PDB entry 2Q2U | X-ray diffraction, 3.00 A resolution | chains F and A of the 3 polymer chains in the assembly

# Chain F
Molecule: 21-nt DNA/RNA hybrid strand
Sequence (21 nucleotides; each row starts with the number of its first residue):
    22 ATTGCGACCCCACTATCGGAA
Modified / non-standard residues: OMC (o2'-methylycytidine-5'-monophosphate) at position 30

# Chain A
Molecule: Chlorella virus DNA ligase
Organism: Paramecium bursaria Chlorella virus 1
UniProt: O41026 (O41026_PBCV1); residues 1-298 here = UniProt positions 1-298
Sequence (319 residues; each row starts with the number of its first residue; numbers below 1 keep their minus sign (Met-20 is residue -20)):
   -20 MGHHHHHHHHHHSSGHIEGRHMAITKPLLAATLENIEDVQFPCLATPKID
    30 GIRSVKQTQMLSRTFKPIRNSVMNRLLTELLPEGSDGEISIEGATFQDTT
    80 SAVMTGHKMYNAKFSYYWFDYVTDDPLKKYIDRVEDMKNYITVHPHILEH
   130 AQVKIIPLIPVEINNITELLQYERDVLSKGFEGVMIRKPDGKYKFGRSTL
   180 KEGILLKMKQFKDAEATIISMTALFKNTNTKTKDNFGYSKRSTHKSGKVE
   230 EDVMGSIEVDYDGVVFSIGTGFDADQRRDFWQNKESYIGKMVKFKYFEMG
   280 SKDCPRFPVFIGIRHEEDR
Disordered / not traced: -20 to 0, 294-298
Differences from the reference sequence: expression tag (-20 to 0)

# Chain F / chain A interface
Residue-residue contacts (43; chain F residue first):
  DG27(F) with Ser221(A), phosphate contact; Thr222(A), sugar contact; His223(A), phosphate contact; Lys224(A), hydrogen bond to the phosphate
  DA28(F) with Ser221(A), hydrogen bond to the phosphate; Thr222(A), hydrogen bond to the phosphate; His223(A), phosphate contact
  DC29(F) with Lys45(A), salt bridge to the phosphate; Met83(A), phosphate contact; Lys219(A), salt bridge to the phosphate
  OMC_30(F) with Ile31(A), phosphate contact; Ser41(A), hydrogen bond to the phosphate; Thr43(A), hydrogen bond to the phosphate; Lys45(A), phosphate contact; Phe75(A), base contact; Thr79(A), base contact; Met83(A), sugar contact
  DC31(F) with Gly30(A), sugar contact; Arg32(A), hydrogen bond to the phosphate; Arg42(A), salt bridge to the phosphate; Phe75(A), sugar contact; Phe286(A), base contact
  DC32(F) with Lys27(A), salt bridge to the phosphate; Glu161(A), phosphate contact; Lys186(A), sugar contact; Lys188(A), hydrogen bond to the phosphate; Phe286(A), sugar contact
  DA33(F) with Thr11(A), phosphate contact; Lys186(A), salt bridge to the phosphate; Lys188(A), salt bridge to the phosphate; Phe190(A), phosphate contact; Thr249(A), hydrogen bond to the base; Val288(A), phosphate contact
  DC34(F) with Thr249(A), hydrogen bond to the sugar; Gly250(A), sugar contact; Lys274(A), salt bridge to the phosphate; Val288(A), sugar contact
  DT35(F) with Gly250(A), phosphate contact; Phe251(A), sugar contact; Asp252(A), phosphate contact; Ala253(A), phosphate contact
  DA36(F) with Asp252(A), phosphate contact; Ala253(A), hydrogen bond to the phosphate
Also at the interface, not in a pair above, chain A (30 interface residues in all): Arg48

# Summary
The interface between chain F and chain A involves 10 residues on one side and 30 on the other, with 10
hydrogen bonds and 7 salt bridges. Polar pairs include DA33(F)-Thr249(A), DC34(F)-Thr249(A) and
DG27(F)-Lys224(A).
Chain F is a 21-nt DNA/RNA hybrid strand and chain A is Chlorella virus DNA ligase (Paramecium bursaria
Chlorella virus 1); the structure, Structure of Chlorella virus DNA ligase-product DNA complex, was determined
by X-ray diffraction (same publication as 2Q2T).
